Entry 7DUK (X-ray diffraction, 3.60 A resolution); this record covers chains A and K of the 23 polymer chains in the assembly.

[Chain A]
Molecule: 30S Ribosomal RNA rRNA
Organism: Thermus thermophilus HB8
Sequence (1522 nucleotides; row label = number of the first residue in the row; note: 42 numbers in that range are skipped by the numbering (no residue carries them; nothing is unmodelled there); a row labelled like 190A-190L holds insertion residues (190A, then the next letters in order); numbering starts at 0):
     0 UUUGUUGGAGAGUCUGAUCCUGGCUCAGGGUGAACGCUGGCGGCGUGCCU
    50 AAGACAUGCAAGUCGUGCGGG
    73 CCGCGGGGUUUU
    88 ACUCCG
    95 UGGUC
   101 AGCGGCGGACGGGUGAGUAACGCGUGGGU
  129A G
   130 ACCUACCCGGAAGAGGGGGACAACCCGGGGAAACUCGGGCUAAUCCCCCA
   180 UGUGGACCCGC
190A-190L CCCUUGGGGUGU
   191 GUCCAAAGGGCUUU
   216 GCCCGCUUCCGGAUGGGCCCGCGUCCCAUCAGCUAGUUGGUGGGGUAAUG
   266 GCCCACCAAGGCGACGACGGGUAGCCGGUCUGAGAGGAUGGCCGGCCACA
   316 GGGGCACUGAGACACGGGCCCCACUCCUACGGGAGGCAGCAGUUAGGAAU
   366 CUUCCGCAAUGGGCGCAAGCCUGACGGAGCGACGCCGCUUGGAGGAAGAA
   416 GCCCUUCGGGGUGUAAACUCCUGAA
   442 CCCGGGACGAAACCCCCGACGA
   474 GGGGACUGACGGUACCGGG
   494 GUAAUAGCGCCGGCCAACUCCGUGCCAGCAGCCGCGGUAAUACGGAGGGC
   544 GCGAGCGUUACCCGGAUUCACUGGGCGUAAAGGGCGUGUAGGCGGCCUGG
   594 GGCGUCCCAUGUGAAAGACCACGGCUCAACCGUGGGGGAGCGUGGGAUAC
   644 GCUCAGGCUAGACGGUGGGAGAGGGUGGUGGAAUUCCCGGAGUAGCGGUG
   694 AAAUGCGCAGAUACCGGGAGGAACGCCGAUGGCGAAGGCAGCCACCUGGU
   744 CCACCCGUGACGCUGAGGCGCGAAAGCGUGGGGAGCAAACCGGAUUAGAU
   794 ACCCGGGUAGUCCACGCCCUAAACGAUGCGCGCUAGGUCUCUGGGUCU
   848 CCUGGGGGCCGAAGCUAACGCGUUAAGCGCGCCGCCUGGGGAGUACGGCC
   898 GCAAGGCUGAAACUCAAAGGAAUUGACGGGGGCCCGCACAAGCGGUGGAG
   948 CAUGUGGUUUAAUUCGAAGXAACGCGAAGAACCUUACCAGGCCUUGACAU
   998 GCUAGG
 1003A G
  1004 AACCCGGGUGAAAGCCUGGGGUGCCCC
1030A-1030D GCGA
  1031 GGGGAGCCCUAGCACAGGUGCUGCAUGGCCGUCGUCAGCUCGUGCCGUGA
  1081 GGUGUUGGGUUAAGUCCCGCAACGAGCGCAACCCCCGCCGUUAGUUGCCA
  1131 GCGGUUCGGCCGGGCACUCUAACGGGACUGCCCGCGAAA
  1171 GCGGGAGGAAGGAGGGGACGACGUCUGGUCAGCAUGGCCCUUACGGCCUG
  1221 GGCGACACACGUGCUACAAUGCCCACUACAAAGCGAUGCCACCCGGCAAC
  1271 GGGGAGCUAAUCGCAAAAAGGUGGGCCCAGUUCGGAUUGGGGUCUGCAAC
  1321 CCGACCCCAUGAAGCCGGAAUCGCUAGUAAUCGCGGAUCAG
 1361A C
  1362 CAUGCCGCGGUGAAUACGUUCCCGGGCCUUGUACACACXGCCXGUXACGC
  1412 CAUGGGAGCGGGCUCUACCCGAAGUCGCCGGG
  1446 AGCCUACGGG
  1459 CAGGCGCCGAGGGUAGGGCCCGUGACUGGGGCGAAGUCGUAACAAGGUAG
  1509 CUGUACCGGAAGGUGCGGCUGGAUCCACUCCUUUCU
Disordered / not traced: 0-4, 1534-1538
Modified residues: PSU (pseudouridine-5'-monophosphate) at position 516, 7MG (7N-methyl-8-hydroguanosine-5'-monophosphate) at position 527, M2G (N2-dimethylguanosine-5'-monophosphate) at position 966, 5MC (5-methylcytidine-5'-monophosphate) at position 967, 2MG (2N-methylguanosine-5'-monophosphate) at position 1207, 5MC (5-methylcytidine-5'-monophosphate) at position 1400, 4OC (4n,o2'-methylcytidine-5'-monophosphate) at position 1402, 5MC (5-methylcytidine-5'-monophosphate) at position 1404, 5MC (5-methylcytidine-5'-monophosphate) at position 1407, UR3 (3-methyluridine-5'-monophoshate) at position 1498, MA6 (6N-dimethyladenosine-5'-monophoshate) at position 1518, MA6 (6N-dimethyladenosine-5'-monophoshate) at position 1519, PSU (pseudouridine-5'-monophosphate) at position 1540, PSU (pseudouridine-5'-monophosphate) at position 1541
Bound ions: Mg2+ site 1 near G21 (its only coordinating residue here); Mg2+ site 2 near G28 (its only coordinating residue here); Mg2+ site 3 near G46 (its only coordinating residue here); Mg2+ site 4: A59, C386, U387; Mg2+ site 5: G61, G105; Mg2+ site 6 near G70 (its only coordinating residue here); Mg2+ site 7: G107, G326; Mg2+ site 8: A109, G331; Mg2+ site 9 near G111 (its only coordinating residue here); Mg2+ site 10 near G117 (its only coordinating residue here); Mg2+ site 11: C121, G124, U125; Mg2+ site 12: A151, G168; 89 more Mg2+ sites not listed
Residues lining bound ligands: Sisomicin (SIS; (1S,2S,3R,4S,6R)-4,6-diamino-3-{[(2S,3R)-3-amino-6-(aminomethyl)-3,4-dihydro-2H-pyran-2-yl]oxy}-2-hydroxycyclohexyl 3-deoxy-4-C-methyl-3-(methylamino)-beta-L-arabinopyranoside): 5MC_1404, G1405, U1406, 5MC_1407, A1408, C1409, G1491, A1492, A1493, G1494, U1495

[Chain K]
Protein: 30S ribosomal protein S11
Organism: Thermus thermophilus HB8
UniProt: P80376 (RS11_THET8); residue numbers follow UniProt; this construct covers 1-129
Sequence (129 residues; each row starts with the number of its first residue):
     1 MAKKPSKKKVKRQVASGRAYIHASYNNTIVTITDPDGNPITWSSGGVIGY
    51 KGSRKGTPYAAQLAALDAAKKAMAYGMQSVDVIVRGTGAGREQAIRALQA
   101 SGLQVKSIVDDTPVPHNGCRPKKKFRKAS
Disordered / not traced: 1-10, 127-129
Bound ions: Mg2+: Gly-52 (shared with G691(A), U692(A) of chain A)

[Interface between chain A and chain K]
Contacting residue pairs - 66 pairs, chain A then chain K:
  G674(A) with His-116(K), base contact
  A675(A) with Val-114(K), hydrogen bond to the sugar; His-116(K), hydrogen bond to the base
  A676(A) with Pro-113(K), sugar contact; Pro-115(K), sugar contact
  U677(A) with Cys-119(K), base contact
  G683(A) with Asn-38(K), hydrogen bond to the base
  A684(A) with Asn-38(K), sugar contact; Pro-39(K), hydrogen bond to the sugar
  G685(A) with Pro-39(K), sugar contact; Ile-40(K), phosphate contact; Trp-42(K), sugar contact
  U686(A) with Trp-42(K), base contact
  G688(A) with Ser-44(K), phosphate contact; Gly-46(K), sugar contact; Val-47(K), sugar contact
  C689(A) with Asn-27(K), hydrogen bond to the phosphate; Ser-44(K), hydrogen bond to the phosphate; Gly-46(K), hydrogen bond to the phosphate; Lys-55(K), salt bridge to the phosphate
  G690(A) with Asn-27(K), hydrogen bond to the phosphate; Lys-55(K), hydrogen bond to the base
  G691(A) with Asn-26(K), hydrogen bond to the phosphate; Lys-51(K), base contact; Gly-52(K), base contact; Lys-55(K), hydrogen bond to the base
  U692(A) with Asn-26(K), hydrogen bond to the phosphate; Gly-52(K), base contact; Ser-53(K), base contact; Lys-124(K), salt bridge to the phosphate
  A694(A) with Ser-53(K), sugar contact
  A695(A) with Gly-52(K), phosphate contact; Ser-53(K), hydrogen bond to the phosphate
  A704(A) with Trp-42(K), base contact
  A706(A) with His-22(K), sugar contact; Ile-29(K), sugar contact; Thr-31(K), hydrogen bond to the sugar
  C707(A) with Tyr-20(K), phosphate contact; Gly-37(K), hydrogen bond to the sugar; Pro-39(K), base contact; Arg-85(K), salt bridge to the phosphate
  C708(A) with Tyr-20(K), sugar contact; Asp-36(K), hydrogen bond to the sugar; Gly-37(K), sugar contact; Arg-85(K), salt bridge to the phosphate
  A715(A) with Gly-118(K), base contact
  A716(A) with Asn-117(K), hydrogen bond to the sugar; Gly-118(K), base contact
  C717(A) with His-116(K), sugar contact; Asn-117(K), sugar contact
  G718(A) with Pro-115(K), sugar contact; His-116(K), stacking on the base; Asn-117(K), sugar contact
  G778(A) with Cys-119(K), sugar contact; Arg-120(K), hydrogen bond to the sugar
  C779(A) with Arg-120(K), hydrogen bond to the sugar; Pro-121(K), sugar contact; Lys-122(K), phosphate contact
  A780(A) with Lys-122(K), phosphate contact; Lys-123(K), hydrogen bond to the phosphate
  C796(A) with Lys-123(K), salt bridge to the phosphate
  C797(A) with Lys-124(K), salt bridge to the phosphate
  G798(A) with Lys-122(K), salt bridge to the phosphate
  G1523(A) with Lys-123(K), salt bridge to the phosphate
  C1524(A) with Arg-120(K), salt bridge to the phosphate
  G1525(A) with Arg-120(K), salt bridge to the phosphate
Interface residues without a listed pair, chain A (38 interface residues in all): A687, U705, G714, A777, C795, G799
Interface residues without a listed pair, chain K (38 interface residues in all): Ser-24, Thr-33, Gly-45, Lys-71, Tyr-75, Arg-126

[Overview]
Chain A and chain K each contribute 38 residues to their interface; the contacts include 20 hydrogen bonds, 10
salt bridges and 1 aromatic stacking contact. Among the polar pairs are A675(A)/His-116(K), G683(A)/Asn-38(K)
and G690(A)/Lys-55(K). Bound to chain A: Sisomicin.
Chain A is 30S Ribosomal RNA rRNA and chain K is 30S ribosomal protein S11, both from Thermus thermophilus
HB8; the structure, Crystal structure of the Thermus thermophilus (HB8) 30S ribosomal subunit with mRNA and
cognate transfer RNA ..., was determined by X-ray diffraction.
